Entry 3U10 (X-ray diffraction, 2.30 A resolution); this record covers chain A.

== Chain A ==
Molecule: Potassium/sodium hyperpolarization-activated cyclic nucleotide-gated channel 2
From: Homo sapiens
Notes: fragment: c-terminal domain
UniProt: Q9UL51 (HCN2_HUMAN); residue numbers follow UniProt; this construct covers 470-672
Amino-acid sequence (210 residues; numbered 463 to 672; the number before each row is that of its first residue):
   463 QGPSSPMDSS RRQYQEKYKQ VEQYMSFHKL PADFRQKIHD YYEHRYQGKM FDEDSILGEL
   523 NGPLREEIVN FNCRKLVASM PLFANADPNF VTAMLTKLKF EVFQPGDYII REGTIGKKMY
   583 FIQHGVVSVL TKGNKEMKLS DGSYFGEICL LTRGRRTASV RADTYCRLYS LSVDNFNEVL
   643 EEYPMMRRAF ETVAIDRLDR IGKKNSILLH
Disordered / not traced: 463-469, 672
Construct notes: expression tag (463-469)
Residues lining bound ligands: adenosine-3',5'-cyclic-monophosphate (CMP): Ile572, Val591, Met599, Leu601, Phe607, Gly608, Glu609, Ile610, Cys611, Arg617, Arg618, Thr619, Ala620, Val622, Arg659, Arg662, Ile663
UniProt features mapped onto this chain:
  - binding site (3',5'-cyclic AMP): Met599, Gly608, Glu609, Ile610, Cys611, Arg618, Thr619, Arg659
  - modified residue: Ser668 (Phosphoserine)
  - natural variant: Glu515 (E515K: In EIG17), Ser632 (S632W: In EIG17)

== Summary ==
Bound to chain A: adenosine-3',5'-cyclic-monophosphate. UniProt lists 8 residues binding 3',5'-cyclic AMP.
Chain A is Potassium/sodium hyperpolarization-activated cyclic nucleotide-gated channel 2 (Homo sapiens); the
structure, Tetramerization dynamics of the C-terminus underlies isoform-specific cAMP-gating in HCN channels,
was determined by X-ray diffraction (same publication as 3U0Z and 3U11).
